Entry 9EC8 (electron microscopy, 3.07 A resolution); this record covers chains A and B of the 3 polymer chains in the assembly.

== Chain A ==
Protein: EsCas13d
From: [Eubacterium] siraeum DSM 15702
UniProtKB: B0MS50 (B0MS50_9FIRM); residues 1-954 here = UniProt positions 1-954
Chain sequence (954 residues; each row starts with the number of its first residue):
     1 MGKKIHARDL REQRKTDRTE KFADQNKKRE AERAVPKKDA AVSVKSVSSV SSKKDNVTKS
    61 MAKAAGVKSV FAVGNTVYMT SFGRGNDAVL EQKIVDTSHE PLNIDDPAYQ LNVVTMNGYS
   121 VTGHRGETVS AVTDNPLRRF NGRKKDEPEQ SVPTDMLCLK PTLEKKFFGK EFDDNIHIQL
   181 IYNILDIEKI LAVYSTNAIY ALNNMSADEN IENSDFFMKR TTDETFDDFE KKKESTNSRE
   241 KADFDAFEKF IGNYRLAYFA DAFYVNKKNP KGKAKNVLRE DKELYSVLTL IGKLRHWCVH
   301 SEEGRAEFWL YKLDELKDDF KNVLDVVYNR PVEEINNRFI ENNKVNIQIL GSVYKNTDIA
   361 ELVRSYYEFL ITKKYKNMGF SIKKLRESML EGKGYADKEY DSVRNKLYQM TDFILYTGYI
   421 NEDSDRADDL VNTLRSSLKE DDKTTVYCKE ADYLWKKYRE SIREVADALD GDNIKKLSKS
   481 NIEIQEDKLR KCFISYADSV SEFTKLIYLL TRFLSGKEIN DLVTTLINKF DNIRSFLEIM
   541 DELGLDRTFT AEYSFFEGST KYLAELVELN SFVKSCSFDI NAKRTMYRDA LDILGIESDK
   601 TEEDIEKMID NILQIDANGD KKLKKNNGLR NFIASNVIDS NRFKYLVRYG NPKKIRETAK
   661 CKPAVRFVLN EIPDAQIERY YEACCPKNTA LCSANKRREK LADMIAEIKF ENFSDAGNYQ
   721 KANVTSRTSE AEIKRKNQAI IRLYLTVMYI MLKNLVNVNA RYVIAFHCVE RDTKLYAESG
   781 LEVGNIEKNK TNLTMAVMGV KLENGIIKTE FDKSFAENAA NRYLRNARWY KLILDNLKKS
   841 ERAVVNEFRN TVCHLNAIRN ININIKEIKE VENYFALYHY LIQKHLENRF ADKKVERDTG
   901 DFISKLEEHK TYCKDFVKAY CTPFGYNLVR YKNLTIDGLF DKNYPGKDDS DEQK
Disordered / not traced: 1-58, 145-147, 268-272, 616-619, 687-691, 714-727, 951-954

== Chain B ==
Molecule: crRNA
From: [Eubacterium] siraeum DSM 15702
Sequence (52 nucleotides; row label = number of the first residue in the row):
     1 CACCCGUGCA AAAAUGCAGG GGUCUAAAAC UGAGCGGAUA ACCUCUCUAU GG
Bound ions: Mg2+ near U23 (its only coordinating residue here)

== How chain A and chain B interact ==
Contacting residue pairs (113):
  Ser60(A) with G20(B), phosphate contact; G21(B), phosphate contact
  Met61(A) with G20(B), hydrogen bond to the phosphate
  Ala62(A) with G20(B), hydrogen bond to the phosphate
  Lys63(A) with G21(B), salt bridge to the phosphate; G22(B), salt bridge to the phosphate; A28(B), sugar contact; A29(B), sugar contact
  Lys68(A) with G22(B), hydrogen bond to the base; A28(B), hydrogen bond to the base
  Ser69(A) with G22(B), hydrogen bond to the base
  Phe82(A) with A28(B), base contact; A29(B), base contact
  Asn86(A) with A29(B), hydrogen bond to the base
  Asn117(A) with G6(B), hydrogen bond to the sugar
  Arg125(A) with C30(B), base contact
  Val132(A) with G19(B), hydrogen bond to the sugar; G20(B), sugar contact
  Asp134(A) with G19(B), hydrogen bond to the base; G20(B), sugar contact
  Arg138(A) with G6(B), phosphate contact; U7(B), salt bridge to the phosphate
  Arg139(A) with C5(B), sugar contact; U23(B), hydrogen bond to the base
  Phe140(A) with C4(B), sugar contact; C5(B), sugar contact
  Asn141(A) with G6(B), phosphate contact
  Gly142(A) with G6(B), hydrogen bond to the phosphate; U7(B), phosphate contact
  Arg143(A) with G8(B), salt bridge to the phosphate
  Asp155(A) with U23(B), sugar contact; C24(B), phosphate contact
  Met156(A) with C4(B), sugar contact; C24(B), hydrogen bond to the phosphate
  Asn175(A) with U23(B), hydrogen bond to the base
  Ile178(A) with U23(B), sugar contact
  Gln179(A) with G22(B), hydrogen bond to the sugar; U23(B), sugar contact
  Tyr182(A) with U23(B), sugar contact
  Asn183(A) with G22(B), base contact
  Asp186(A) with A27(B), phosphate contact
  Lys189(A) with A26(B), salt bridge to the phosphate; A27(B), salt bridge to the phosphate
  Lys373(A) with G36(B), sugar contact
  Lys376(A) with C35(B), phosphate contact; G36(B), salt bridge to the phosphate
  Asn377(A) with G34(B), hydrogen bond to the sugar; C35(B), sugar contact
  Gly379(A) with A33(B), hydrogen bond to the sugar; G34(B), sugar contact
  Phe380(A) with G34(B), phosphate contact
  Ser381(A) with G34(B), phosphate contact; C35(B), phosphate contact
  Asp401(A) with C45(B), sugar contact
  Leu434(A) with A33(B), sugar contact
  Arg435(A) with G32(B), base contact
  Lys443(A) with A33(B), salt bridge to the phosphate; G34(B), salt bridge to the phosphate
  Tyr447(A) with G34(B), hydrogen bond to the phosphate
  Lys517(A) with A38(B), sugar contact
  Asn520(A) with G36(B), hydrogen bond to the base; G37(B), sugar contact
  Asn532(A) with G22(B), base contact; A28(B), hydrogen bond to the base
  Phe536(A) with G22(B), base contact
  Lys574(A) with A38(B), salt bridge to the phosphate
  Asn626(A) with U50(B), phosphate contact
  Asn627(A) with U50(B), phosphate contact
  Gly628(A) with U50(B), sugar contact; G51(B), phosphate contact
  Asn631(A) with A49(B), phosphate contact; U50(B), hydrogen bond to the phosphate
  Phe632(A) with A49(B), sugar contact; U50(B), sugar contact
  Ser635(A) with U48(B), sugar contact; A49(B), hydrogen bond to the sugar
  Asn636(A) with U48(B), base contact; A49(B), sugar contact
  Arg642(A) with A40(B), salt bridge to the phosphate
  Tyr645(A) with A38(B), hydrogen bond to the phosphate; U39(B), hydrogen bond to the phosphate
  Pro673(A) with A40(B), sugar contact
  Ala675(A) with A41(B), sugar contact
  Gln676(A) with A40(B), hydrogen bond to the phosphate; A41(B), hydrogen bond to the phosphate
  Arg679(A) with A41(B), salt bridge to the phosphate; C42(B), salt bridge to the phosphate
  Tyr680(A) with A41(B), phosphate contact
  Ala731(A) with G51(B), phosphate contact
  Gln738(A) with U50(B), hydrogen bond to the sugar
  Arg742(A) with A40(B), salt bridge to the phosphate; A41(B), salt bridge to the phosphate
  Arg761(A) with A26(B), salt bridge to the phosphate
  Tyr823(A) with C24(B), hydrogen bond to the sugar
  Asn826(A) with C4(B), phosphate contact
  Asn927(A) with U25(B), sugar contact
  Val929(A) with C24(B), sugar contact; U25(B), sugar contact
  Arg930(A) with U25(B), salt bridge to the phosphate; A26(B), salt bridge to the phosphate
  Lys932(A) with A2(B), hydrogen bond to the phosphate; C3(B), salt bridge to the phosphate
  Asn933(A) with U25(B), base contact
  Leu939(A) with A2(B), sugar contact
  Phe940(A) with A26(B), base contact
  Asp941(A) with A26(B), hydrogen bond to the base
  Lys942(A) with A26(B), hydrogen bond to the base; A27(B), base contact
  Asn943(A) with A26(B), base contact
  Pro945(A) with C1(B), base contact
  Gly946(A) with C1(B), phosphate contact
  Lys947(A) with C1(B), phosphate contact
  Asp948(A) with A2(B), sugar contact
Also at the interface, not in a pair above, chain A (89 interface residues in all): Lys59, Gly85, Pro153, Thr154, Ile382, Lys398, Val431, Gly516, Lys529, Asn570, Leu623, Ile764

== Overview ==
89 residues of chain A and 36 residues of chain B are in contact; the contacts include 30 hydrogen bonds and
19 salt bridges. Among the polar pairs are Lys68(A)-G22(B), Lys68(A)-A28(B) and Ser69(A)-G22(B).
Here chain A is EsCas13d and chain B is crRNA, both from [Eubacterium] siraeum DSM 15702. Entry 9EC8 (Active
state of wild-type EsCas13d ternary complex) was determined by electron microscopy.
